1M72 - chains A and B of the 4 polymer chains in the assembly; structure by X-ray diffraction, 2.30 A resolution.

Chain A (and B):
Name: Caspase-1
From: Spodoptera frugiperda
Notes: EC 3.4.22.36; chain B of this document is another copy of the same molecule, construct and numbering; everything in this record applies to it too
UniProt: P89116 (ICE1_SPOFR); numbering as in UniProt (aligned over 29-299)
Chain sequence (272 residues; numbered 29 to 300; the number before each row is that of its first residue):
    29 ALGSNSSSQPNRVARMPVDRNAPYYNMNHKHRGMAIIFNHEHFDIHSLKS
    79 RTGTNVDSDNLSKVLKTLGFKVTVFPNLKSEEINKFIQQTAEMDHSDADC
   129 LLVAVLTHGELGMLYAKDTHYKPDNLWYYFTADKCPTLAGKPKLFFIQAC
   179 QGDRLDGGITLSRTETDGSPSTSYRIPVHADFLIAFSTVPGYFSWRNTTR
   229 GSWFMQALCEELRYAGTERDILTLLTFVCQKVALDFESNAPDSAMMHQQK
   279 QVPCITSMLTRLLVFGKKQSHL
Not modelled in the structure: 29-39, 192-200, 296-300 (chain B: 29-40, 192-199, 297-300)
Construct notes: cloning artifact (300)
Swiss-Prot annotation at these positions:
  - active site: H136, C178

How chain A and chain B interact:
Pairs across the interface (133; chain A residue first):
  R40(A) with I187(B); T188(B), hydrogen bond (backbone-backbone)
  V41(A) with T188(B)
  A42(A) with I187(B), hydrophobic; T188(B), hydrogen bond (backbone-backbone); L189(B); S190(B), hydrogen bond (backbone-backbone)
  R43(A) with S190(B); R191(B)
  M44(A) with L189(B); S190(B), hydrogen bond (backbone-backbone)
  P45(A) with L189(B)
  R48(A) with L262(B); D263(B), salt bridge
  N49(A) with Q258(B)
  A50(A) with Q258(B)
  P51(A) with F255(B)
  A160(A) with I187(B), hydrophobic
  A167(A) with L189(B), hydrophobic
  D184(A) with P205(B); V206(B), hydrogen bond (side chain-backbone); H207(B), hydrogen bond (side chain-backbone)
  G185(A) with R203(B), hydrogen bond (backbone-side chain)
  G186(A) with R203(B); I204(B); V206(B)
  I187(A) with V41(B), hydrophobic; A42(B), hydrophobic; A160(B), hydrophobic; R203(B); I204(B), hydrogen bond (backbone-backbone); V206(B)
  T188(A) with V41(B); A42(B), hydrogen bond (backbone-backbone); Y202(B); R203(B)
  L189(A) with A42(B); R43(B); M44(B); P45(B); A167(B), hydrophobic; S201(B); Y202(B), hydrogen bond (backbone-backbone)
  S190(A) with A42(B), hydrogen bond (backbone-backbone); R43(B); M44(B), hydrogen bond (backbone-backbone); T200(B)
  R191(A) with M44(B); T200(B), hydrogen bond (backbone-backbone)
  S201(A) with L189(B), hydrogen bond (backbone-backbone); S190(B), hydrogen bond (backbone-side chain)
  Y202(A) with T188(B); L189(B), hydrogen bond (backbone-backbone); L262(B), hydrophobic
  R203(A) with G185(B), hydrogen bond (side chain-backbone); G186(B); I187(B); T188(B), hydrogen bond; A261(B); E265(B), salt bridge; Q276(B), hydrogen bond (side chain-backbone); K278(B), hydrogen bond (backbone-side chain)
  I204(A) with G186(B); I187(B), hydrogen bond (backbone-backbone); L262(B), hydrophobic; K278(B)
  P205(A) with D184(B); A261(B); K278(B); Q279(B)
  V206(A) with D184(B), hydrogen bond (backbone-side chain); G186(B); I187(B)
  H207(A) with D184(B), hydrogen bond (backbone-side chain); Y220(B), hydrogen bond; V280(B)
  A208(A) with V280(B), hydrophobic
  V217(A) with M286(B), hydrophobic
  Y220(A) with H207(B), hydrogen bond
  L250(A) with L250(B); T254(B)
  T254(A) with L250(B); L287(B); T288(B); R289(B)
  F255(A) with P51(B), hydrophobic
  C257(A) with L287(B)
  Q258(A) with A50(B), hydrogen bond (side chain-backbone); T288(B), hydrogen bond (side chain-backbone); R289(B)
  A261(A) with R203(B); I204(B); P205(B); T288(B)
  L262(A) with R48(B), hydrogen bond (backbone-side chain); Y202(B), hydrophobic; R203(B); I204(B), hydrophobic
  D263(A) with R48(B), salt bridge
  E265(A) with R203(B), salt bridge
  Q276(A) with R203(B), hydrogen bond (backbone-side chain)
  K278(A) with R203(B), hydrogen bond (side chain-backbone); I204(B); P205(B)
  Q279(A) with P205(B)
  V280(A) with P205(B); H207(B); M286(B)
  P281(A) with M286(B)
  C282(A) with T284(B); S285(B); M286(B), hydrophobic
  I283(A) with I283(B); T284(B); S285(B), hydrogen bond (backbone-backbone)
  T284(A) with C282(B); I283(B); T284(B)
  S285(A) with C282(B); I283(B), hydrogen bond (backbone-backbone)
  M286(A) with V217(B), hydrophobic; V280(B); P281(B); C282(B), hydrophobic
  L287(A) with T254(B); C257(B)
  T288(A) with T254(B); C257(B); Q258(B); A261(B)
  R289(A) with T254(B); Q258(B)
  L290(A) with F255(B), hydrophobic
Other interface residues (no listed pair), chain A (55 interface residues in all): G168, T251
Other interface residues (no listed pair), chain B (55 interface residues in all): N49, G168, A208, T251, L290

Summary:
The chain A/chain B interface involves 55 residues from each chain, with 32 hydrogen bonds and 4 salt bridges.
Polar contacts include R48(A)-D263(B), R203(A)-E265(B) and D184(A)-V206(B). UniProt lists active-site residues
H136(A) and C178(A) on chain A.
Chain A and chain B are both Caspase-1 (Spodoptera frugiperda); the structure, Crystal Structure of Caspase-1
from Spodoptera frugiperda, was determined by X-ray diffraction.
